PDB entry 9J7G | X-ray diffraction, 2.99 A resolution | chain A

[Chain A]
Molecule: Kelch-like ECH-associated protein 1
From: Homo sapiens
UniProtKB: Q14145 (KEAP1_HUMAN); numbering as in UniProt (aligned over 322-609)
Sequence (288 residues; each row starts with the number of its first residue):
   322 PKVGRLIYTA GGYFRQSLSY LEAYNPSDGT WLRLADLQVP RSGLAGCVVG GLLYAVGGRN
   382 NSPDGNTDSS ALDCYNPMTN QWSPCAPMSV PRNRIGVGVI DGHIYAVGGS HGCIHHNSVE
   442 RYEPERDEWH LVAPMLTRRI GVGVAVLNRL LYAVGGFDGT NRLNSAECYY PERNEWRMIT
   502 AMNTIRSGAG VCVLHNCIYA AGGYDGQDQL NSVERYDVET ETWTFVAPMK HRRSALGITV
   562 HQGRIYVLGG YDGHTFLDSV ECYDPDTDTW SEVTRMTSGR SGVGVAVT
Disordered / not traced: 322-323
Curated features (UniProtKB/Swiss-Prot):
  - site: Cys434 (Sensor for electrophilic agents)
  - modified residue: Cys434 (S-cGMP-cysteine)
  - natural variant: Gly333 (G333C: In a NSCLC cell line), Gly350 (G350S: In a NSCLC cell line), Gly364 (G364C: In a lung adenocarcinoma cell line), Gly430 (G430C: In a lung adenocarcinoma patient), Ala522 (A522V: In a breast cancer sample)
  - mutagenesis: Tyr334 (Y334A: Loss of interaction with NFE2L2/NRF2. Strongly reduces repression of NFE2L2/NRF2-dependent gene expression. Loss of interaction with PGAM5), Arg380 (R380A: Loss of interaction with NFE2L2/NRF2. Abolishes repression of NFE2L2/NRF2-dependent gene expression. Impaired interaction with SQSTM1/p62), Asn382 (N382A: Loss of interaction with NFE2L2/NRF2. Strongly reduces repression of NFE2L2/NRF2-dependent gene expression. Impaired interaction with SQSTM1/p62), Arg415 (R415A: Loss of interaction with NFE2L2/NRF2. Abolishes repression of NFE2L2/NRF2-dependent gene expression. Loss of interaction with PGAM5. Does not affect interaction with SQSTM1/p62), His436 (H436A: Loss of interaction with NFE2L2/NRF2. Abolishes repression of NFE2L2/NRF2-dependent gene expression. Does not affect interaction with SQSTM1/p62), Phe478 (F478A: Abolishes repression of NFE2L2/NRF2-dependent gene expression), Arg483 (R483A: Loss of interaction with NFE2L2/NRF2. Abolishes repression of NFE2L2/NRF2-dependent gene expression. Loss of interaction with PGAM5. Does not affect interaction with SQSTM1/p62), Tyr525 (Y525A: Loss of interaction with NFE2L2/NRF2. Strongly reduces repression of NFE2L2/NRF2-dependent gene expression. Abolishes interaction with SQSTM1/p62), Tyr572 (Y572A: Loss of interaction with NFE2L2/NRF2. Strongly reduces repression of NFE2L2/NRF2-dependent gene expression. Loss of interaction with PGAM5. Abolishes interaction with SQSTM1/p62)
Small-molecule neighbours: GFD (2-[(4-aminophenyl)sulfonyl-[4-[(2-azanyl-2-oxidanylidene-ethyl)-(4-methoxyphenyl)sulfonyl-amino]naphthalen-1-yl]amino]ethanamide): Tyr334, Ser363, Gly364, Arg380, Asn414, Arg415, Ile461, Gly462, Phe478, Arg483, Ser508, Gly509, Tyr525, Gln530, Ser555, Ala556, Tyr572, Phe577, Ser602, Gly603

[In short]
Bound to chain A: compound GFD. UniProt lists 9 mutagenesis sites.
Chain A is Kelch-like ECH-associated protein 1 (Homo sapiens); the structure, Crystal strcuture of
Keap1_compound_8, was determined by X-ray diffraction together with 9J70, 9J71 and 9J7F from the same study.
